PDB entry 3O6I | X-ray diffraction, 1.80 A resolution | chain A

# Chain A
Protein: Glutamate receptor 2
Organism: Rattus norvegicus
Notes: fragment: Ligand binding domain, to 527 and 653 to 796
UniProtKB: P19491 (GRIA2_RAT); the construct has insertions or renumbered stretches relative to UniProt, so the offset changes along the chain: 3-117 = UniProt 413-527; 120-262 = UniProt 653-795
Amino-acid sequence (263 residues; each row starts with the number of its first residue):
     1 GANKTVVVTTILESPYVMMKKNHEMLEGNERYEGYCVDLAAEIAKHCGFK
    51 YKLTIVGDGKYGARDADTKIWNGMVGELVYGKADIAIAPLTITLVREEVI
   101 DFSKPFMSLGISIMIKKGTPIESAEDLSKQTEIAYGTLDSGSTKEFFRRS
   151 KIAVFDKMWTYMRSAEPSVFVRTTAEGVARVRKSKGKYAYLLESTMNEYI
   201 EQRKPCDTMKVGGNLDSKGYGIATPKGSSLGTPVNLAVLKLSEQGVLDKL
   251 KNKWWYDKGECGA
Cystine bridges: C206-C261
Differences from the reference sequence: linker (118-119)
Small-molecule neighbours:
  - glutamic acid (GLU): Y61, P89, L90, T91, R96, L138, G141, S142, T143, L192, E193, M196, Y220
  - O26 (2-[({3-tert-butyl-4-[(methylamino)methyl]-1H-pyrazol-1-yl}acetyl)amino]-4,5,6,7-tetrahydro-1-benzothiophene-3-carboxamide): I92, K104, P105, F106, M107, S108, S217, K218, G219, L239, S242, L247
Curated features (UniProtKB/Swiss-Prot):
  - binding site (L-glutamate): P89, T91, R96, S142, T143, E193
  - site: R64 (Interaction with the cone snail toxin Con-ikot-ikot), I121 (Crucial to convey clamshell closure to channel opening), R148 (Interaction with the cone snail toxin Con-ikot-ikot), K240 (Interaction with the cone snail toxin Con-ikot-ikot)
  - glycosylation: N3 (N-linked (GlcNAc...) asparagine)
  - modified residue (Phosphoserine): S150, S184

# Overview
Chain A binds glutamic acid and compound O26. From UniProt: 6 L-glutamate-binding residues.
Chain A is Glutamate receptor 2 (Rattus norvegicus); the structure, Ligand-binding domain of GluA2 (flip)
ionotropic glutamate receptor in complex with an allosteric modulator, was determined by X-ray diffraction,
deposited together with 3O6G and 3O6H.
